6BR3 - chain A; structure by X-ray diffraction, 3.00 A resolution.

# Chain A
Protein: Nuclear receptor ROR-gamma
Source organism: Homo sapiens
Reference sequence: P51449 (RORG_HUMAN), isoform P51449-2; residues 265-480 here correspond to UniProt positions 244-459 (UniProt number = residue number - 21)
Sequence (216 residues; numbered 265 to 480; the number before each row is that of its first residue):
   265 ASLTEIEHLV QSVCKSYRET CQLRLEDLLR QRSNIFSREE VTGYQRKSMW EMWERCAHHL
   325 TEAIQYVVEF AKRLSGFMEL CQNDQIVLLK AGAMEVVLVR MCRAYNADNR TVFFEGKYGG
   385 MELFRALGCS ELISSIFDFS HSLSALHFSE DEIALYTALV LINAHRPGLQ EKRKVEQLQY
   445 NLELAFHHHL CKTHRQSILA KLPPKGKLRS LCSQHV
Ligand contacts: E3V ({cis-3-[(5R)-5-[(7-fluoro-1,1-dimethyl-1H-inden-5-yl)carbamoyl]-2-methoxy-7,8-dihydro-1,6-naphthyridine-6(5H)-carbonyl]cyclobutyl}acetic acid): Gln286, Leu287, Cys320, His323, Leu324, Ala327, Val361, Arg364, Met365, Ala368, Val376, Phe377, Phe378, Glu379, Gly380, Phe388, Leu391, Ile397, Ile400, Phe401

# In short
Bound to chain A: compound E3V.
Chain A is Nuclear receptor ROR-gamma (Homo sapiens); the structure, Structure of RORgt in complex with a
novel inverse agonist TAK-828, was determined by X-ray diffraction, deposited together with 6BR2.
